Entry 4LFC (X-ray diffraction, 3.60 A resolution); this record covers chains A and E of the 21 polymer chains in the assembly.

[Chain A]
Molecule: 16S rRNA
Source organism: Thermus thermophilus
Sequence (1522 nucleotides; numbered 0 to 1544 plus 19 insertion-coded residues; 42 numbers in that range are skipped by the numbering (no residue carries them; nothing is unmodelled there); the number before each row is that of its first residue; a row labelled like 190A-190L holds insertion residues (190A, then the next letters in order); numbering starts at 0):
     0 UUUGUUGGAG AGUUUGAUCC UGGCUCAGGG UGAACGCUGG CGGCGUGCCU AAGACAUGCA
    60 AGUCGUGCGG G
    73 CCGCGGGGUU UU
    88 ACUCCG
    95 UGGUC
   101 AGCGGCGGAC GGGUGAGUAA CGCGUGGGU
  129A G
   130 ACCUACCCGG AAGAGGGGGA CAACCCGGGG AAACUCGGGC UAAUCCCCCA UGUGGACCCG
   190 C
190A-190L CCCUUGGGGUGU
   191 GUCCAAAGGG CUUU
   216 GCCCGCUUCC GGAUGGGCCC GCGUCCCAUC AGCUAGUUGG UGGGGUAAUG GCCCACCAAG
   276 GCGACGACGG GUAGCCGGUC UGAGAGGAUG GCCGGCCACA GGGGCACUGA GACACGGGCC
   336 CCACUCCUAC GGGAGGCAGC AGUUAGGAAU CUUCCGCAAU GGGCGCAAGC CUGACGGAGC
   396 GACGCCGCUU GGAGGAAGAA GCCCUUCGGG GUGUAAACUC CUGAA
   442 CCCGGGACGA AACCCCCGAC GA
   474 GGGGACUGAC GGUACCGGG
   494 GUAAUAGCGC CGGCCAACUC CGUGCCAGCA GCCGCGGUAA UACGGAGGGC GCGAGCGUUA
   554 CCCGGAUUCA CUGGGCGUAA AGGGCGUGUA GGCGGCCUGG GGCGUCCCAU GUGAAAGACC
   614 ACGGCUCAAC CGUGGGGGAG CGUGGGAUAC GCUCAGGCUA GACGGUGGGA GAGGGUGGUG
   674 GAAUUCCCGG AGUAGCGGUG AAAUGCGCAG AUACCGGGAG GAACGCCGAU GGCGAAGGCA
   734 GCCACCUGGU CCACCCGUGA CGCUGAGGCG CGAAAGCGUG GGGAGCAAAC CGGAUUAGAU
   794 ACCCGGGUAG UCCACGCCCU AAACGAUGCG CGCUAGGUCU CUGGGUCU
   848 CCUGGGGGCC GAAGCUAACG CGUUAAGCGC GCCGCCUGGG GAGUACGGCC GCAAGGCUGA
   908 AACUCAAAGG AAUUGACGGG GGCCCGCACA AGCGGUGGAG CAUGUGGUUU AAUUCGAAGX
   968 AACGCGAAGA ACCUUACCAG GCCUUGACAU GCUAGG
 1003A G
  1004 AACCCGGGUG AAAGCCUGGG GUGCCCC
1030A-1030D GCGA
  1031 GGGGAGCCCU AGCACAGGUG CUGCAUGGCC GUCGUCAGCU CGUGCCGUGA GGUGUUGGGU
  1091 UAAGUCCCGC AACGAGCGCA ACCCCCGCCG UUAGUUGCCA GCGGUUCGGC CGGGCACUCU
  1151 AACGGGACUG CCCGCGAAA
  1171 GCGGGAGGAA GGAGGGGACG ACGUCUGGUC AGCAUGGCCC UUACGGCCUG GGCGACACAC
  1231 GUGCUACAAU GCCCACUACA AAGCGAUGCC ACCCGGCAAC GGGGAGCUAA UCGCAAAAAG
  1291 GUGGGCCCAG UUCGGAUUGG GGUCUGCAAC CCGACCCCAU GAAGCCGGAA UCGCUAGUAA
  1351 UCGCGGAUCA G
 1361A C
  1362 CAUGCCGCGG UGAAUACGUU CCCGGGCCUU GUACACACXG CCXGUXACGC CAUGGGAGCG
  1422 GGCUCUACCC GAAGUCGCCG GG
  1446 AGCCUACGGG
  1459 CAGGCGCCGA GGGUAGGGCC CGUGACUGGG GCGAAGUCGU AACAAGGUAG CUGUACCGGA
  1519 AGGUGCGGCU GGAUCCACUC CUUUCU
Unresolved in the structure: 0-4, 1534-1538
Construct notes: conflict C1534 (A2157 in M26923.1), A1535 (C2158 in M26923.1)
Modified / non-standard residues: PSU (pseudouridine-5'-monophosphate) at position 516, 7MG (7N-methyl-8-hydroguanosine-5'-monophosphate) at position 527, M2G (N2-dimethylguanosine-5'-monophosphate) at position 966, 5MC (5-methylcytidine-5'-monophosphate) at position 967, 2MG (2N-methylguanosine-5'-monophosphate) at position 1207, 5MC (5-methylcytidine-5'-monophosphate) at position 1400, 4OC (4n,o2'-methylcytidine-5'-monophosphate) at position 1402, 5MC (5-methylcytidine-5'-monophosphate) at position 1404, 5MC (5-methylcytidine-5'-monophosphate) at position 1407, UR3 (3-methyluridine-5'-monophoshate) at position 1498, MA6 (6N-dimethyladenosine-5'-monophoshate) at position 1518, MA6 (6N-dimethyladenosine-5'-monophoshate) at position 1519, PSU (pseudouridine-5'-monophosphate) at position 1540, PSU (pseudouridine-5'-monophosphate) at position 1541
Metal / ion sites: Mg2+ site 1 near U12 (its only coordinating residue here); Mg2+ site 2: U12, C526, A914; Mg2+ site 3 near G21 (its only coordinating residue here); Mg2+ site 4: G61, U62; Mg2+ site 5: A116, G117, G289; Mg2+ site 6: C121, G124, U125, G236; Mg2+ site 7 near A195 (its only coordinating residue here); Mg2+ site 8: G238, U239; K+ site 1 near G293 (its only coordinating residue here); Mg2+ site 9: G299, G558; Mg2+ site 10 near C352 (its only coordinating residue here); Mg2+ site 11 near C461 (its only coordinating residue here); 50 more Mg2+ sites not listed; 3 more K+ sites not listed
Ligand contacts: tobramycin (TOY): 5MC_1404, G1405, U1406, 5MC_1407, A1408, C1409, G1491, A1492, A1493, G1494, U1495, C1496

[Chain E]
Protein: ribosomal protein S5
Source organism: Thermus thermophilus
Reference sequence: Q5SHQ5 (RS5_THET8); residue numbers follow UniProt; this construct covers 1-162
Amino-acid sequence (162 residues; each row starts with the number of its first residue):
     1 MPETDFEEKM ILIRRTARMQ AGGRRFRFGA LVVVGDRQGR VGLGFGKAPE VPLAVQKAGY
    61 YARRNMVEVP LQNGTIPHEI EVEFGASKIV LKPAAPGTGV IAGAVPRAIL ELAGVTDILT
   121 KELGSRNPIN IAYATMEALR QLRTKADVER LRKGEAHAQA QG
Unresolved in the structure: 1-4, 156-162

[Interface between chain A and chain E]
Pairs across the interface (77; chain A residue first):
  U5(A) - Ala95(E)  base contact
  G6(A) - Ala94(E)  base contact
  G6(A) - Ala95(E)  hydrogen bond to the base
  G6(A) - Thr98(E)  hydrogen bond to the base
  G6(A) - Leu119(E)  base contact
  G7(A) - Lys92(E)  hydrogen bond to the base
  G7(A) - Leu119(E)  sugar contact
  G7(A) - Thr120(E)  hydrogen bond to the sugar
  G7(A) - Lys121(E)  base contact
  A8(A) - Ile101(E)  sugar contact
  A8(A) - Ala102(E)  hydrogen bond to the sugar
  A8(A) - Gly103(E)  sugar contact
  A8(A) - Arg107(E)  base contact
  A8(A) - Thr120(E)  sugar contact
  G9(A) - Lys121(E)  salt bridge to the phosphate
  G9(A) - Glu122(E)  hydrogen bond to the phosphate
  G9(A) - Arg126(E)  base contact
  A10(A) - Arg126(E)  salt bridge to the phosphate
  G15(A) - Ala17(E)  hydrogen bond to the base
  G15(A) - Arg18(E)  base contact
  G15(A) - Met19(E)  sugar contact
  G15(A) - Arg24(E)  hydrogen bond to the sugar
  A16(A) - Thr16(E)  sugar contact
  A16(A) - Ala17(E)  sugar contact
  U17(A) - Thr16(E)  sugar contact
  C18(A) - Arg14(E)  salt bridge to the phosphate
  C18(A) - Asn127(E)  hydrogen bond to the phosphate
  C18(A) - Asn130(E)  phosphate contact
  C19(A) - Ala86(E)  phosphate contact
  C19(A) - Ser125(E)  hydrogen bond to the phosphate
  C19(A) - Asn127(E)  hydrogen bond to the phosphate
  C19(A) - Asn130(E)  hydrogen bond to the phosphate
  A559(A) - Lys121(E)  salt bridge to the phosphate
  A559(A) - Arg126(E)  salt bridge to the phosphate
  U560(A) - Leu123(E)  base contact
  A864(A) - Gly85(E)  phosphate contact
  U921(A) - Arg18(E)  sugar contact
  U921(A) - Met19(E)  hydrogen bond to the sugar
  G922(A) - Met19(E)  sugar contact
  G922(A) - Gln20(E)  sugar contact
  G922(A) - Ala21(E)  phosphate contact
  A923(A) - Ala21(E)  phosphate contact
  C1069(A) - Gln20(E)  hydrogen bond to the phosphate
  C1069(A) - Arg25(E)  hydrogen bond to the phosphate
  U1070(A) - Arg18(E)  salt bridge to the phosphate
  U1070(A) - Gln20(E)  phosphate contact
  U1070(A) - Arg25(E)  salt bridge to the phosphate
  C1071(A) - Arg27(E)  salt bridge to the phosphate
  C1071(A) - Pro49(E)  sugar contact
  G1072(A) - Pro49(E)  phosphate contact
  G1072(A) - Lys57(E)  salt bridge to the phosphate
  U1073(A) - Lys57(E)  salt bridge to the phosphate
  G1074(A) - Tyr60(E)  phosphate contact
  G1074(A) - Tyr61(E)  hydrogen bond to the phosphate
  G1077(A) - Lys47(E)  base contact
  U1078(A) - Phe84(E)  sugar contact
  U1078(A) - Ile129(E)  sugar contact
  U1078(A) - Asn130(E)  hydrogen bond to the sugar
  U1078(A) - Tyr133(E)  phosphate contact
  G1079(A) - Arg14(E)  hydrogen bond to the phosphate
  G1079(A) - Tyr133(E)  hydrogen bond to the phosphate
  A1080(A) - Thr16(E)  hydrogen bond to the phosphate
  A1080(A) - Ala17(E)  sugar contact
  A1080(A) - Phe45(E)  phosphate contact
  A1080(A) - Lys47(E)  salt bridge to the phosphate
  G1081(A) - Thr16(E)  hydrogen bond to the phosphate
  G1081(A) - Ala17(E)  phosphate contact
  G1081(A) - Arg27(E)  salt bridge to the phosphate
  C1192(A) - Gln20(E)  base contact
  C1192(A) - Arg25(E)  hydrogen bond to the base
  G1193(A) - Gly22(E)  sugar contact
  G1193(A) - Arg25(E)  sugar contact
  U1194(A) - Gly22(E)  sugar contact
  A1396(A) - Met19(E)  base contact
  C1397(A) - Arg24(E)  salt bridge to the phosphate
  A1398(A) - Gly22(E)  base contact
  A1398(A) - Gly23(E)  base contact
Interface residues without a listed pair, chain A (35 interface residues in all): U20
Interface residues without a listed pair, chain E (41 interface residues in all): Pro93

[Summary]
35 residues of chain A face 41 of chain E across their interface, with 22 hydrogen bonds and 13 salt bridges.
Polar contacts include G6(A)-Ala95(E), G6(A)-Thr98(E) and G7(A)-Lys92(E). Ligands of chain A: tobramycin.
U12(A), C526(A) and A914(A) form the Mg2+ site 2.
Here chain A is 16S rRNA and chain E is ribosomal protein S5, both from Thermus thermophilus. Entry 4LFC
(Crystal Structure of 30S ribosomal subunit from Thermus thermophilus) was determined by X-ray diffraction.
